Entry 7M20 (electron microscopy, 3.84 A resolution); this record covers chains B and A of the 18 polymer chains in the assembly.

Chain B:
Name: Tubulin beta-3 chain
Source organism: Homo sapiens
UniProtKB: Q13509 (TBB3_HUMAN); residue numbers follow UniProt; this construct covers 1-450
Chain sequence (450 residues; numbered 1 to 450; the number before each row is that of its first residue):
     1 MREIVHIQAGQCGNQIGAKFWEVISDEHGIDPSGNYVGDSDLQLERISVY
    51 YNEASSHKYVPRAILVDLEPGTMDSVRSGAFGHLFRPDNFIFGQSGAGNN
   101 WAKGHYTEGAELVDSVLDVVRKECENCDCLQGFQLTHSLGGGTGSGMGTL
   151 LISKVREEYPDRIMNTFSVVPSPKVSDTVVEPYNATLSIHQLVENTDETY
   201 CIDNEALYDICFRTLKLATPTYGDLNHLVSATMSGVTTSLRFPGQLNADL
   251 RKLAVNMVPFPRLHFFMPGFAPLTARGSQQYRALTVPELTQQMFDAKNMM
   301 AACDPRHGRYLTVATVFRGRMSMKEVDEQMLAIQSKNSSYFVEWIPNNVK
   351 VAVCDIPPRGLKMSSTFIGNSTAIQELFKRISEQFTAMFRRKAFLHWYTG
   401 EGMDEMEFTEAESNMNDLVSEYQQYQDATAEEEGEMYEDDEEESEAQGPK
Unresolved in the structure: 430-450
Small-molecule neighbours:
  - GDP (guanosine-5'-diphosphate): G10, Q11, C12, Q15, I16, D67, E69, A97, N99, S138, G140, G141, G142, T143, V169, P171, V175, E181, N204, Y222, L225, N226
  - Cryptophycin 1 (YNP): G98, N99, N100, K103, D177, T178, V179, V180, F394, W397
Curated features (UniProtKB/Swiss-Prot):
  - motif: M1 to I4 (MREI motif)
  - binding site (GDP): G10, Q11, C12, Q15, N99, S138, G142, T143, G144, D177, N204, Y222, N226
  - binding site (GTP): Q11, E69, S138, G142, T143, G144, N204, N226
  - binding site (Mg(2+)): E69
  - modified residue: S172 (Phosphoserine), E438 (5-glutamyl polyglutamate), S444 (Phosphoserine)
  - natural variant: R62 (R62Q: In CFEOM3A), T178 (T178M: In CDCBM1), E205 (E205K: In CDCBM1), R262 (R262C: In CFEOM3A; R262H: In CFEOM3A), A302 (A302T: In CFEOM3A; A302V: In CDCBM1), M323 (M323V: In CDCBM1), R380 (R380C: In CFEOM3A), E410 (E410K: In CFEOM3A), D417 (D417H: In CFEOM3A; D417N: In CFEOM3A)

Chain A:
Name: Tubulin alpha-1B chain
Source organism: Homo sapiens
UniProtKB: P68363 (TBA1B_HUMAN); residues 1-451 here = UniProt positions 1-451
Chain sequence (451 residues; each row starts with the number of its first residue):
     1 MRECISIHVGQAGVQIGNACWELYCLEHGIQPDGQMPSDKTIGGGDDSFN
    51 TFFSETGAGKHVPRAVFVDLEPTVIDEVRTGTYRQLFHPEQLITGKEDAA
   101 NNYARGHYTIGKEIIDLVLDRIRKLADQCTGLQGFLVFHSFGGGTGSGFT
   151 SLLMERLSVDYGKKSKLEFSIYPAPQVSTAVVEPYNSILTTHTTLEHSDC
   201 AFMVDNEAIYDICRRNLDIERPTYTNLNRLISQIVSSITASLRFDGALNV
   251 DLTEFQTNLVPYPRIHFPLATYAPVISAEKAYHEQLSVAEITNACFEPAN
   301 QMVKCDPRHGKYMACCLLYRGDVVPKDVNAAIATIKTKRSIQFVDWCPTG
   351 FKVGINYQPPTVVPGGDLAKVQRAVCMLSNTTAIAEAWARLDHKFDLMYA
   401 KRAFVHWYVGEGMEEGEFSEAREDMAALEKDYEEVGVDSVEGEGEEEGEE
   451 Y
Unresolved in the structure: 437-451
Small-molecule neighbours:
  - GTP (guanosine-5'-triphosphate): G10, Q11, A12, Q15, D69, E71, D98, A100, N101, F141, G142, G143, G144, T145, G146, V177, T179, E183, N206, Y224, L227, N228
  - Cryptophycin 1 (YNP): T253, E254, T257, N258, L259, V260, P261, M313, A314, C347, P348, T349, K352, N380
Curated features (UniProtKB/Swiss-Prot):
  - motif: M1 to C4 (MREC motif)
  - active site: E254
  - binding site (GTP): G10, Q11, A12, Q15, E71, A99, S140, G143, G144, T145, G146, T179, E183, N206, Y224, N228, L252
  - binding site (Mg(2+)): E71
  - site: Y451 (Involved in polymerization)
  - modified residue: K40 (N6,N6,N6-trimethyllysine), S48 (Phosphoserine), S232 (Phosphoserine), Y282 (3'-nitrotyrosine), R339 (Omega-N-methylarginine), S439 (Phosphoserine), E443 (5-glutamyl polyglutamate), E445 (5-glutamyl polyglutamate), Y451 (3'-nitrotyrosine)
  - cross-link (Glycyl lysine isopeptide (Lys-Gly)): K326 (interchain with G-Cter in ubiquitin), K370 (interchain with G-Cter in ubiquitin)
  - mutagenesis: E254 (E254A: Abolished GTPase activity; microtubules have an expanded lattice with a negative twist and display high binding to microtubule-end binding proteins such as MAPRE3 ...)

Interface between chain B and chain A:
Pairs across the interface (8; chain B residue first):
  V179(B) with P348(A)
  M388(B) with W346(A), hydrophobic
  R391(B) with W346(A)
  K392(B) with Y262(A)
  A393(B) with W346(A), hydrophobic
  F394(B) with T257(A); V260(A)
  H396(B) with P263(A)
Also at the interface, not in a pair above, chain B (9 interface residues in all): A387, W397
Also at the interface, not in a pair above, chain A (8 interface residues in all): P261, C347

Overview:
The interface between chain B and chain A involves 9 residues on one side and 8 on the other. Cryptophycin 1
is bound between chain B and chain A. Ligands of chain B: GDP. Bound to chain A: GTP.
Chain B is Tubulin beta-3 chain and chain A is Tubulin alpha-1B chain, both from Homo sapiens; the structure,
18-mer HeLa-tubulin rings in complex with Cryptophycin 1, was determined by electron microscopy, deposited
together with 7LXB and 7M18.
